8ZLZ - chains B and D of the 3 polymer chains in the assembly; structure by X-ray diffraction, 1.67 A resolution.

== Chain B ==
Protein: All1292 protein
Organism: Nostoc sp. PCC 7120
Reference sequence: Q8YXC3 (Q8YXC3_NOSS1); numbering as in UniProt (aligned over 13-142)
Amino-acid sequence (130 residues; each row starts with the number of its first residue):
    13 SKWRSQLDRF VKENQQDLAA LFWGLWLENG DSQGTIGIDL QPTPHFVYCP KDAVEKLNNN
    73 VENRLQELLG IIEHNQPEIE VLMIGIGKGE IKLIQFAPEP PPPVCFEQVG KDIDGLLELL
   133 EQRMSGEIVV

== Chain D ==
Protein: C-terminus of CcmK1
Organism: Nostoc sp. PCC 7120
Amino-acid sequence (15 residues; numbered 1 to 15; the number before each row is that of its first residue):
     1 FRENVNAIRP FGRRP

== Chain B / chain D interface ==
Residue-residue contacts (29; chain B residue first):
  Leu37(B) with Ile8(D), hydrophobic
  Glu40(B) with Phe11(D)
  Asp51(B) with Arg2(D), salt bridge
  Gln53(B) with Arg2(D), hydrogen bond (backbone-side chain)
  Phe58(B) with Ala7(D); Ile8(D), hydrogen bond (backbone-backbone)
  Val59(B) with Val5(D), hydrophobic; Asn6(D); Ile8(D)
  Tyr60(B) with Val5(D); Asn6(D), hydrogen bond (backbone-backbone); Ile8(D), hydrophobic
  Cys61(B) with Val5(D), hydrophobic
  Pro62(B) with Asn4(D); Asn6(D)
  Ala65(B) with Phe1(D); Asn4(D)
  Val66(B) with Phe1(D)
  Leu69(B) with Phe1(D), hydrophobic
  Ile98(B) with Phe1(D), hydrophobic
  Asp126(B) with Pro10(D); Phe11(D), hydrogen bond (side chain-backbone); Gly12(D), hydrogen bond (side chain-backbone)
  Leu129(B) with Ile8(D), hydrophobic; Arg9(D); Pro10(D)
  Glu130(B) with Pro10(D); Arg13(D), salt bridge
  Glu133(B) with Arg9(D), salt bridge
Interface residues without a listed pair, chain B (20 interface residues in all): Ile48, Pro54, Lys68
Interface features reported in the paper:
  - interface residues, chain B: Asp126(B), Glu130(B)

== In short ==
20 residues of chain B face 12 of chain D across their interface; the contacts include 5 hydrogen bonds and 3
salt bridges. Polar contacts include Asp51(B)-Arg2(D), Glu130(B)-Arg13(D) and Glu133(B)-Arg9(D). The paper
reports interface residues Asp126(B) and Glu130(B).
Here chain B is All1292 protein and chain D is C-terminus of CcmK1, both from Nostoc sp. PCC 7120. Entry 8ZLZ
(The complex crystal structure of CcmS and C-terminus of CcmK1) was determined by X-ray diffraction together
with 8ZLH from the same study.
